PDB entry 5UM8 | X-ray diffraction, 3.94 A resolution | chains G and H of the 6 polymer chains in the assembly

== Chain G ==
Protein: glycoprotein gp120
Source organism: Human immunodeficiency virus 1
Sequence (485 residues; numbered 31 to 517 plus 8 insertion-coded residues; 10 numbers in that range are skipped by the numbering (no residue carries them; nothing is unmodelled there); the number before each row is that of its first residue; a row labelled like 186A-186D holds insertion residues (186A, then the next letters in order)):
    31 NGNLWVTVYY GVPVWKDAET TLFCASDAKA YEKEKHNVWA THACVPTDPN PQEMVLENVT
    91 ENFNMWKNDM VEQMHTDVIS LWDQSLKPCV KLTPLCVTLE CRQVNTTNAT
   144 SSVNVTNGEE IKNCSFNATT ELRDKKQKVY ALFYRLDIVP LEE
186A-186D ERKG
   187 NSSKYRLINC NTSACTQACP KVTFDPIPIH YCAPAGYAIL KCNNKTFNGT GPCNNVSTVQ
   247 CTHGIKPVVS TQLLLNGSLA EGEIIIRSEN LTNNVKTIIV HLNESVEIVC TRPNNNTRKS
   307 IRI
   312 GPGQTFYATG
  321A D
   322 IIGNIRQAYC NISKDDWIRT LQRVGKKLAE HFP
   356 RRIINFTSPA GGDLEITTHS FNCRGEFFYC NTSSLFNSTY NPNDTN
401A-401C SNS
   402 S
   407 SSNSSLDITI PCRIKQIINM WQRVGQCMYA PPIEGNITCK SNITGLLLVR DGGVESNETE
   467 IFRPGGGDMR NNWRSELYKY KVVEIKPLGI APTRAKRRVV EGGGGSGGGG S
Unresolved in the structure: 31, 144-146, 401A-401C, 511-517
Disulfide bonds: Cys54-Cys74, Cys119-Cys205, Cys126-Cys196, Cys131-Cys157, Cys201-Cys433, Cys218-Cys247, Cys228-Cys239, Cys296-Cys331, Cys378-Cys445, Cys385-Cys418
Glycans and other covalent adducts: glycan linked to Asn88, Asn262, Asn332; N-acetylglucosamine (NAG) linked to Asn156, Asn160, Asn197, Asn230, Asn234, Asn241, Asn276, Asn289, Asn301, Asn360, Asn386, Asn392, Asn398, Asn442, Asn448, Asn463
Reported in the primary citation:
  - post-translational modification sites: Asn156, Asn301, Asn332
  - post-translational modification sites: Asn138, Asn147, Asn230, Asn241, Asn289 (proposed by the authors, not directly observed)
  - contacts within the chain: Asp47-Lys487, Glu49-Asp99, Asn425-Arg429, Thr202-Gln432, Gly32-Arg500, Leu34-Arg500
  - self-association interface (contacts with another copy of this molecule); pairs are residue here / residue on that copy: Leu165-Thr128, Leu165-Cys126

== Chain H ==
Protein: Fab PGT124 heavy chain
Source organism: Homo sapiens
Notes: antibody fragment or engineered binder
Sequence (236 residues; numbered 1 to 215 plus 21 insertion-coded residues; the number before each row is that of its first residue; a row labelled like 82A-82C holds insertion residues (82A, then the next letters in order)):
     1 QVQLQESGPG LVRPSETLSV TCIVSGGSIS NYYWTWIRQS PGKGLEWIGY ISDRETTTYN
    61 PSLNSRAVIS RDTSKNQLSL QL
82A-82C RSV
    83 TTADTAIYFC ATARRGQR
100A-100R IYGVVSFGEFFYYYYMDV
   101 WGKGTAVTVS SASTKGPSVF PLAPSSKSTS GGTAALGCLV KDYFPEPVTV SWNSGALTSG
   161 VHTFPAVLQS SGLYSLSSVV TVPSSSLGTQ TYICNVNHKP SNTKVDKKVE PKSCD
Unresolved in the structure: 127, 215
Disulfide bonds: Cys22-Cys92, Cys138-Cys194

== Chain G / chain H interface ==
Residue-residue contacts (14):
  Thr137(G) - Phe100K(H)
  Thr140(G) - Tyr100L(H)
  Thr149(G) - Ser100F(H)  hydrogen bond (side chain-backbone)
  Thr149(G) - Phe100G(H)
  Asn325(G) - Tyr100B(H)
  Arg327(G) - Tyr100B(H)
  Arg327(G) - Gly100C(H)
  Arg327(G) - Val100D(H)
  Arg327(G) - Glu100I(H)  salt bridge
  Gln328(G) - Phe100G(H)
  Gln328(G) - Glu100I(H)  hydrogen bond (backbone-side chain)
  Tyr330(G) - Phe100G(H)  hydrophobic
  Thr415(G) - Phe100G(H)
  Pro417(G) - Phe100G(H)  hydrophobic
Other interface residues (no listed pair), chain G (10 interface residues in all): Ile416
Interface features reported in the paper:
  - residue pairs: Phe100K(H)-Thr137(G) (hydrophobic contact), Phe100G(H)-Gln328(G), Phe100G(H)-Tyr330(G), Phe100G(H)-Thr415(G), Phe100G(H)-Pro417(G)
  - epitope / paratope residues, chain G: Thr137(G), Gly324(G), Gln328(G), Tyr330(G), Thr415(G), Pro417(G)
  - epitope / paratope residues, chain H: Phe100G(H), Phe100K(H)

== Summary ==
Chain G and chain H form an interface of 10 and 8 residues respectively, with 2 hydrogen bonds and 1 salt
bridge. Polar pairs include Arg327(G)-Glu100I(H), Thr149(G)-Ser100F(H) and Gln328(G)-Glu100I(H). The paper
describes a hydrophobic contact between Phe100K(H) and Thr137(G); contacts between Phe100G(H) and Gln328(G),
Phe100G(H) and Tyr330(G) and Phe100G(H) and Thr415(G) among others. From the paper: epitope/paratope residues
Thr137(G), Gly324(G) and Phe100G(H) among others; modification sites Asn156(G), Asn301(G) and Asn332(G) among
others.
Chain G is glycoprotein gp120 (Human immunodeficiency virus 1) and chain H is Fab PGT124 heavy chain (Homo
sapiens); the structure, Crystal structure of HIV-1 envelope trimer 16055 NFL TD CC (T569G) in complex with
Fabs 35022 ..., was determined by X-ray diffraction.
